8IMI - chains 0 and J of the 52 polymer chains in the assembly; structure by electron microscopy, 2.59 A resolution.

== Chain 0 ==
Molecule: ApcE
From: Anthocerotibacter panamensis
Chain sequence (1136 residues; numbered 1 to 1136; the number before each row is that of its first residue):
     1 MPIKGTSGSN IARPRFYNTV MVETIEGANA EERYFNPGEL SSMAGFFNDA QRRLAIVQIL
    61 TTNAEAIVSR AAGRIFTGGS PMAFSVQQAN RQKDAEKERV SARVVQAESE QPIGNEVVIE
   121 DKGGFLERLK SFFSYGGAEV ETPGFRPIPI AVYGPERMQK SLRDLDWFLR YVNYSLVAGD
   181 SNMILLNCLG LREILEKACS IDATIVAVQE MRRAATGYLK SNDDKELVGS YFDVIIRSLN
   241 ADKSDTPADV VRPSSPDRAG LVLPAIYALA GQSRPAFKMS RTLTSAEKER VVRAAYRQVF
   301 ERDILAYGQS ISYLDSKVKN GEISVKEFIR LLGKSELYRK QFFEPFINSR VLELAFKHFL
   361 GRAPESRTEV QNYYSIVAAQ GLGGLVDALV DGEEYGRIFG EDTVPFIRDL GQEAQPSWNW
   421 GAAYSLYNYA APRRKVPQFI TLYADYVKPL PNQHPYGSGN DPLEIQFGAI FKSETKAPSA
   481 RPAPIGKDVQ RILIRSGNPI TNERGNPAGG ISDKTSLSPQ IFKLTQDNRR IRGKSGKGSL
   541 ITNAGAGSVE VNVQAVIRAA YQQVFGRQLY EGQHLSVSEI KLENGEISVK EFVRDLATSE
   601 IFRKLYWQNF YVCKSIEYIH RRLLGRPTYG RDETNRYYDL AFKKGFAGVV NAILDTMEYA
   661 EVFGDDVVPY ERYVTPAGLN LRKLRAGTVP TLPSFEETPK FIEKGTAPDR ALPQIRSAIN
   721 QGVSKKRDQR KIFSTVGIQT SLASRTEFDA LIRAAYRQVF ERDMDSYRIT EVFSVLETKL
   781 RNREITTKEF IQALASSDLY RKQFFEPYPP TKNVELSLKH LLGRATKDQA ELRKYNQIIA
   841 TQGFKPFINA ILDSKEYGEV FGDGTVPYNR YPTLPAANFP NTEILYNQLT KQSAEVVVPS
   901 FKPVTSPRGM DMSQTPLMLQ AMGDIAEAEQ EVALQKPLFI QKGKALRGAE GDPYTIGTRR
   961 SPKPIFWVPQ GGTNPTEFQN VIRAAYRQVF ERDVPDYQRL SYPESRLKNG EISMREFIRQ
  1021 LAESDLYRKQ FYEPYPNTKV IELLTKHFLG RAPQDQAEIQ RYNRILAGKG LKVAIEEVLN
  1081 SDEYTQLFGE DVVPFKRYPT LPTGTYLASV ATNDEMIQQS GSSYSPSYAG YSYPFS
Disordered / not traced: 1, 78-146, 530-548, 1135-1136

== Chain J ==
Molecule: ApcB2
From: Anthocerotibacter panamensis
Chain sequence (162 residues; each row starts with the number of its first residue):
     1 MQDAITSVIN TYDVQGKYFD TSAFDKLKAY YATGELRVRA AGTISANAAT IIKEASAKLF
    61 SNQPDLVRPG GNAYTTRRYA ACVRDMDYFL RYATYAMLAG DTSILDERVL NGLKETYNSL
   121 GVPISSTVQG IQAMKEVTGS LVGSGAAKEM GVYFDYLSSG LS

== Interface between chain 0 and chain J ==
Pairs across the interface (50):
  I3(0) - L110(J)
  I3(0) - E115(J)
  T6(0) - E115(J)
  G8(0) - E115(J)
  S9(0) - E115(J)
  S9(0) - S119(J)
  N10(0) - S119(J)  hydrogen bond
  A12(0) - S119(J)  hydrogen bond (backbone-backbone)
  A12(0) - L120(J)  hydrophobic
  F16(0) - R77(J)
  F16(0) - R78(J)
  K160(0) - V67(J)
  W167(0) - Y74(J)  hydrogen bond
  W167(0) - T75(J)
  R170(0) - Y74(J)  hydrogen bond
  Y171(0) - T75(J)
  N187(0) - T75(J)
  N187(0) - T76(J)  hydrogen bond (backbone-side chain)
  N187(0) - R77(J)
  G190(0) - T76(J)
  L191(0) - T76(J)
  I194(0) - T76(J)
  I194(0) - Y79(J)  hydrophobic
  P256(0) - R108(J)  hydrogen bond (backbone-side chain)
  D257(0) - E107(J)
  D257(0) - R108(J)  hydrogen bond (backbone-side chain)
  R258(0) - R108(J)  hydrogen bond (backbone-side chain)
  A259(0) - Y92(J)
  A259(0) - R108(J)
  G260(0) - R91(J)  hydrogen bond (backbone-side chain)
  G260(0) - Y92(J)
  L261(0) - Y88(J)
  V262(0) - R84(J)  hydrogen bond (backbone-side chain)
  V262(0) - Y88(J)  hydrogen bond (backbone-side chain)
  L263(0) - R84(J)
  P264(0) - A80(J)
  P264(0) - R84(J)
  I266(0) - T76(J)
  I266(0) - R77(J)
  I266(0) - A80(J)  hydrophobic
  Y267(0) - R77(J)
  S417(0) - N111(J)
  S417(0) - G112(J)  hydrogen bond (side chain-backbone)
  S417(0) - L113(J)
  S417(0) - T116(J)  hydrogen bond
  W418(0) - R108(J)
  W418(0) - N111(J)
  W420(0) - T116(J)
  W420(0) - S119(J)  hydrogen bond
  Y446(0) - N111(J)
Other interface residues (no listed pair), chain 0 (37 interface residues in all): P2, I11, R15, R163, L186, L410, A414
Other interface residues (no listed pair), chain J (25 interface residues in all): A81, D106, N118

== In short ==
Chain 0 and chain J form an interface of 37 and 25 residues respectively; the contacts include 14 hydrogen
bonds. Polar pairs include N10(0)-S119(J), W167(0)-Y74(J) and R170(0)-Y74(J).
Here chain 0 is ApcE and chain J is ApcB2, both from Anthocerotibacter panamensis. Entry 8IMI (A1-A2, A3-A4,
B'1-B'2, C'1-C'2 cylinder in cyanobacterial phycobilisome from Anthocerotibacter panamensis (Cluster A)) was
determined by electron microscopy together with 8IMJ, 8IMK, 8IML, 8IMM, 8IMN and 8IMO from the same study.
